PDB entry 9E6S | X-ray diffraction, 2.20 A resolution | chains C and D of the 4 polymer chains in the assembly

Chain C:
Molecule: DNA Strand II
Sequence (19 nucleotides; each row starts with the number of its first residue):
     1 CCTTGACCAA TAGATTCAT

Chain D:
Name: B-cell lymphoma/leukemia 11A
Source organism: Homo sapiens
Notes: fragment: Zinc finger domains 4-6
UniProt: Q9H165 (BC11A_HUMAN); numbering as in UniProt (aligned over 730-835)
Amino-acid sequence (108 residues; numbered 728 to 835; the number before each row is that of its first residue):
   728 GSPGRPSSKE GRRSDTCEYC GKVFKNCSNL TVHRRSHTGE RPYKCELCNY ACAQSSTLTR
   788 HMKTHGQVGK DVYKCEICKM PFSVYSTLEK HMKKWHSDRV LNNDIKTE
Disordered / not traced: 728-741, 828-835
Differences from the reference sequence: expression tag (728-729); engineered mutation Thr-784 (Lys in Q9H165)
Ion coordination: Zn2+ site 1: Cys-744, Cys-747, His-760, His-764; Zn2+ site 2: Cys-772, Cys-775, His-788, His-792; Zn2+ site 3: Cys-802, Cys-805, His-818, His-823
Curated features (UniProtKB/Swiss-Prot):
  - zinc finger: Asp-742 to His-764 (C2H2-type 4), Tyr-770 to His-792 (C2H2-type 5), Tyr-800 to His-823 (C2H2-type 6)
  - binding site (Zn(2+)): Cys-744, Cys-747, His-760, His-764, Cys-772, Cys-775, His-788, His-792, Cys-802, Cys-805, His-818, His-823
  - cross-link: Lys-833 (Glycyl lysine isopeptide (Lys-Gly) (interchain with G-Cter in SUMO2))

How chain C and chain D interact:
Residue-residue contacts - 9 pairs, chain C then chain D:
  DC8(C) with Ser-755(D), base contact
  DA9(C) with Ser-755(D), hydrogen bond to the base
  DA10(C) with Tyr-770(D), hydrogen bond to the phosphate; Ser-782(D), sugar contact
  DT11(C) with Gln-781(D), base contact; Ser-782(D), hydrogen bond to the phosphate; Ser-783(D), base contact
  DA12(C) with Gln-781(D), base contact; Ser-783(D), hydrogen bond to the base
Also at the interface, not in a pair above, chain C (6 interface residues in all): DG13
Also at the interface, not in a pair above, chain D (7 interface residues in all): Cys-754, Thr-758

Summary:
6 residues of chain C face 7 of chain D across their interface; the contacts include 4 hydrogen bonds. Polar
pairs include DA9(C)/Ser-755(D), DA12(C)/Ser-783(D) and DA10(C)/Tyr-770(D). Cys-744(D), Cys-747(D), His-760(D)
and His-764(D) coordinate Zn2+ site 1. From UniProt: 12 Zn2+-binding residues on chain D.
Chain C is DNA Strand II and chain D is B-cell lymphoma/leukemia 11A (Homo sapiens); the structure, BCL11A
ZF4-6 with K784T Mutation in Complex with a DNA Sequence Observed in the Human Globin ..., was determined by
X-ray diffraction (same publication as 9E6R and 9E6T).
